PDB entry 8VWU | electron microscopy, 3.00 A resolution | chains A and J of the 10 polymer chains in the assembly

[Chain A]
Molecule: Histone H3.2
Organism: Homo sapiens
Reference sequence: Q71DI3 (H32_HUMAN); residues 1-135 here correspond to UniProt positions 2-136 (UniProt number = residue number + 1)
Chain sequence (135 residues; each row starts with the number of its first residue):
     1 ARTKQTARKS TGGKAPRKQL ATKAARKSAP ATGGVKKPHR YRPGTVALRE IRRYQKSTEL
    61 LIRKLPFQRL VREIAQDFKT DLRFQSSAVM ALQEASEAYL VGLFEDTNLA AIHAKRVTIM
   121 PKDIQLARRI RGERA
Not modelled in the structure: 1-37, 134-135
Sequence notes: engineered mutation Ala110 (Cys111 in Q71DI3)
UniProt features mapped onto this chain:
  - modified residue: Arg2 (Asymmetric dimethylarginine), Thr3 (Phosphothreonine), Lys4 (Allysine), Gln5 (5-glutamyl dopamine), Thr6 (Phosphothreonine), Arg8 (Citrulline), Lys9 (N6,N6,N6-trimethyllysine), Ser10 (ADP-ribosylserine), Thr11 (Phosphothreonine), Lys14 (N6-(2-hydroxyisobutyryl)lysine), Arg17 (Asymmetric dimethylarginine), Lys18 (N6-(2-hydroxyisobutyryl)lysine), Lys23 (N6-(2-hydroxyisobutyryl)lysine), Arg26 (Citrulline), Lys27 (N6,N6,N6-trimethyllysine), Ser28 (ADP-ribosylserine), Lys36 (N6,N6,N6-trimethyllysine), Lys37 (N6-methyllysine), Tyr41 (Phosphotyrosine), Lys56 (N6,N6,N6-trimethyllysine) and 8 more in UniProt
  - lipidation: Lys18 (N6-decanoyllysine)

[Chain J]
Molecule: 601 J strand (non-damaged strand)
Sequence (147 nucleotides; each row starts with the number of its first residue):
     1 ATCGGATGTA TATATCTGAC ACGTGCCTGG AGACTAGGGA GTAATCCCCT TGGCGGTTAA
    61 AACGCGGGGG ACAGCGCGTA CGTGCGTTTA AGCGGTGCTA GAGCTGTCTA CGACCAATTG
   121 AGCGGCCTCG GCACCGGGAT TCTCGAT

[Chain A / chain J interface]
Residue-residue contacts (19):
  His39(A) with DT7(J), phosphate contact
  Arg40(A) with DG82(J), base contact; DT83(J), hydrogen bond to the sugar; DG84(J), hydrogen bond to the sugar
  Tyr41(A) with DT83(J), sugar contact; DG84(J), phosphate contact
  Pro43(A) with DT83(J), phosphate contact
  Gly44(A) with DT83(J), hydrogen bond to the phosphate
  Val46(A) with DT83(J), hydrogen bond to the phosphate
  Ala47(A) with DT83(J), hydrogen bond to the phosphate
  Arg49(A) with DG8(J), sugar contact
  Arg63(A) with DA91(J), phosphate contact; DG92(J), salt bridge to the phosphate
  Lys64(A) with DG92(J), hydrogen bond to the phosphate
  Leu65(A) with DA91(J), sugar contact; DG92(J), hydrogen bond to the phosphate
  Pro66(A) with DA91(J), phosphate contact
  Arg69(A) with DA91(J), salt bridge to the phosphate
  Lys115(A) with DA73(J), salt bridge to the phosphate
Interface residues without a listed pair, chain A (18 interface residues in all): Arg42, Thr45, Arg83, Thr118
Interface residues without a listed pair, chain J (14 interface residues in all): DA6, DT9, DC72, DC81, DA100, DG101

[Summary]
18 residues of chain A face 14 of chain J across their interface, with 7 hydrogen bonds and 3 salt bridges.
Among the polar pairs are Arg40(A)-DT83(J), Arg40(A)-DG84(J) and Gly44(A)-DT83(J).
Chain A is Histone H3.2 (Homo sapiens) and chain J is 601 J strand (non-damaged strand); the structure,
Nucleosome containing 8oxoG at SHL4, was determined by electron microscopy together with 8VWS, 8VWT and 8VWV
from the same study.
